PDB entry 6EZI | X-ray diffraction, 1.50 A resolution | chains A and B

Chain A:
Name: Na(+)/H(+) exchange regulatory cofactor NHE-RF3
Organism: Homo sapiens
UniProtKB: Q5T2W1 (NHRF3_HUMAN); residue numbers follow UniProt; this construct covers 374-460
Chain sequence (89 residues; row label = number of the first residue in the row):
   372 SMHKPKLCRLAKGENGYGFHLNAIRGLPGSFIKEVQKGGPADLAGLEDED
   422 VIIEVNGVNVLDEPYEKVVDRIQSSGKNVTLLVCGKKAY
Not modelled in the structure: 458-460
Differences from the reference sequence: expression tag (372-373)
Swiss-Prot annotation at these positions:
  - modified residue: T451 (Phosphothreonine)

Chain B:
Name: Solute carrier family 15 member 2
UniProtKB: Q16348 (S15A2_HUMAN); residues 720-729 here = UniProt positions 720-729
Chain sequence (10 residues; row label = number of the first residue in the row):
   720 IKLETKKTKL
Not modelled in the structure: 720-721

How chain A and chain B interact:
Contacting residue pairs (25):
  N386(A) - L729(B)
  G387(A) - L729(B)
  Y388(A) - L729(B)  hydrogen bond (backbone-backbone)
  G389(A) - L729(B)  hydrogen bond (backbone-backbone)
  F390(A) - K728(B)
  F390(A) - L729(B)  hydrogen bond (backbone-backbone)
  H391(A) - T727(B)
  H391(A) - K728(B)
  L392(A) - K725(B)
  L392(A) - K726(B)
  L392(A) - T727(B)  hydrogen bond (backbone-backbone)
  L392(A) - L729(B)  hydrophobic
  N393(A) - T724(B)
  N393(A) - K725(B)
  N393(A) - K726(B)
  A394(A) - T724(B)
  A394(A) - K725(B)  hydrogen bond (backbone-backbone)
  I395(A) - E723(B)
  R396(A) - E723(B)  hydrogen bond (backbone-backbone)
  Y436(A) - K725(B)
  Y436(A) - K726(B)
  Y436(A) - T727(B)  hydrogen bond
  E437(A) - K725(B)  salt bridge
  I443(A) - L729(B)  hydrophobic
  Q444(A) - L729(B)
Interface residues without a listed pair, chain A (17 interface residues in all): Q407, V440

Overview:
17 residues of chain A face 7 of chain B across their interface, with 7 hydrogen bonds and 1 salt bridge.
Polar pairs include E437(A)-K725(B), G389(A)-L729(B) and Y436(A)-T727(B).
Here chain A is Na(+)/H(+) exchange regulatory cofactor NHE-RF3 (Homo sapiens) and chain B is Solute carrier
family 15 member 2. Entry 6EZI (PDZK1 domain 4 in complex with C-terminal peptide of human PepT2) was
determined by X-ray diffraction.
